PDB entry 6VQV | electron microscopy, 2.57 A resolution | chains K and L of the 12 polymer chains in the assembly

== Chain K ==
Molecule: CRISPR-associated endonuclease Cas6/Csy4
From: Pseudomonas aeruginosa
Notes: EC 3.1.-.-
UniProt: Q02MM2 (CAS6_PSEAB); residue numbers follow UniProt; this construct covers 1-187
Amino-acid sequence (187 residues; each row starts with the number of its first residue):
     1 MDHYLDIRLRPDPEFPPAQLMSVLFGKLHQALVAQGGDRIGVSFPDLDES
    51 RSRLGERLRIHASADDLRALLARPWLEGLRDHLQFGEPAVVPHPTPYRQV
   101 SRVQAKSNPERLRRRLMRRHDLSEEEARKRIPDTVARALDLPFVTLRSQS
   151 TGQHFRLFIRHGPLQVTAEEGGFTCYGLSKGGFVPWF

== Chain L ==
Molecule: CrRNA
From: Pseudomonas aeruginosa
Sequence (60 nucleotides; row label = number of the first residue in the row):
     1 CUAAGAAAUUCACGGCGGGCUUGAUGUCCGCGUCUACCUGGUUCACUGCC
    51 GUAUAGGCAG
Differences from the reference sequence: conflict A53 (G1446 in 313291946)

== Interface between chain K and chain L ==
Residue-residue contacts - 30 pairs, chain K then chain L:
  Glu14(K) - G40(L)  hydrogen bond to the base
  Pro16(K) - G40(L)  base contact
  Ala18(K) - G41(L)  sugar contact
  Gln19(K) - G40(L)  sugar contact
  Gln19(K) - G41(L)  phosphate contact
  Gln19(K) - U42(L)  phosphate contact
  Val33(K) - A59(L)  base contact
  Arg102(K) - C58(L)  base contact
  Val103(K) - C58(L)  base contact
  Gln104(K) - G56(L)  phosphate contact
  Lys106(K) - C49(L)  base contact
  Lys106(K) - G56(L)  hydrogen bond to the base
  Ser107(K) - G51(L)  phosphate contact
  Ser107(K) - U52(L)  phosphate contact
  Ser107(K) - G56(L)  base contact
  Arg111(K) - A45(L)  sugar contact
  Arg111(K) - U47(L)  salt bridge to the phosphate
  Leu112(K) - C49(L)  phosphate contact
  Arg115(K) - U47(L)  sugar contact
  Leu116(K) - C50(L)  phosphate contact
  Leu116(K) - G51(L)  phosphate contact
  Gln153(K) - U42(L)  sugar contact
  Phe158(K) - U54(L)  base contact
  Arg160(K) - A53(L)  salt bridge to the phosphate
  Arg160(K) - U54(L)  hydrogen bond to the sugar
  Arg160(K) - A55(L)  base contact
  Arg160(K) - G56(L)  salt bridge to the phosphate
  Cys175(K) - G57(L)  phosphate contact
  Cys175(K) - C58(L)  phosphate contact
  Tyr176(K) - C58(L)  base contact
Other interface residues (no listed pair), chain K (28 interface residues in all): Pro13, Phe15, Leu32, Asn108, Pro109, Arg119, Gln149, Ser150, Pro163
Other interface residues (no listed pair), chain L (19 interface residues in all): C46, G48, G60

== Overview ==
Chain K and chain L form an interface of 28 and 19 residues respectively, with 3 hydrogen bonds and 3 salt
bridges. Among the polar pairs are Glu14(K)-G40(L), Lys106(K)-G56(L) and Arg160(K)-U54(L).
Here chain K is CRISPR-associated endonuclease Cas6/Csy4 and chain L is CrRNA, both from Pseudomonas
aeruginosa. Entry 6VQV (Type I-F CRISPR-Csy complex with its inhibitor AcrF9) was determined by electron
microscopy together with 6VQW and 6VQX from the same study.
